Entry 1QSE (X-ray diffraction, 2.80 A resolution); this record covers chains A and E of the 5 polymer chains in the assembly.

Chain A:
Molecule: PROTEIN (MHC class I HLA-A)
Source organism: Homo sapiens
Reference sequence: P01892 (1A02_HUMAN); residues 1-274 here correspond to UniProt positions 25-298 (UniProt number = residue number + 24)
Amino-acid sequence (274 residues; each row starts with the number of its first residue):
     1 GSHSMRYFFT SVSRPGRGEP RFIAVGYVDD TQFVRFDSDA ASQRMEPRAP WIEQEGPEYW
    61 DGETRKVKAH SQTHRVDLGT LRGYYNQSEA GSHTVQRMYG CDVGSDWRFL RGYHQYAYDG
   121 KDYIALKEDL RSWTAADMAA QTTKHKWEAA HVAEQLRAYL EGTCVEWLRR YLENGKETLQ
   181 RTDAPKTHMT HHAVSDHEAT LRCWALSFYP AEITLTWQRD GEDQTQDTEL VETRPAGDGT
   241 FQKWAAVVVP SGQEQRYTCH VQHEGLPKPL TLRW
Disulfides: Cys101-Cys164, Cys203-Cys259

Chain E:
Molecule: PROTEIN (human T-Cell receptor)
Source organism: Homo sapiens
Amino-acid sequence (243 residues; numbered 3 to 246 plus 1 insertion-coded residue; 2 numbers in that range are skipped by the numbering (no residue carries them; nothing is unmodelled there); the number before each row is that of its first residue):
     3 GVTQTPKFQV LKTGQSMTLQ CAQDMNHEYM SWYRQDPGMG LRLIHYSVGA GITDQGEVPN
    63 G
    65 YNVSRSTTED FPLRLLSAAP SQTSVYFCAS RPGLAGGRP
   105 EQYFGPGTRL TV
  116A T
   117 EDLKNVFPPE VAVFEPSEAE ISHTQKATLV CLATGFYPDH VELSWWVNGK EVHSGVSTDP
   177 QPLKEQPALN DSRYALSSRL RVSATFWQNP RNHFRCQVQF YGLSENDEWT QDRAKPVTQI
   237 VSAEAWGRAD
Disulfides: Cys23-Cys92, Cys147-Cys212
What the authors report for this chain:
  - conformationally variable residues (loop rearrangement, side-chain flip): Arg95, Leu98 to Pro103

Interface between chain A and chain E:
Pairs across the interface (8):
  Ala69(A) - Leu98(E)
  Gln72(A) - Leu98(E)
  Thr73(A) - Leu98(E)
  Ala150(A) - Gly100(E)
  Ala150(A) - Gly101(E)
  His151(A) - Arg102(E)  hydrogen bond
  Glu154(A) - Arg102(E)  salt bridge
  Gln155(A) - Pro103(E)

In short:
7 residues of chain A face 5 of chain E across their interface; the contacts include 1 hydrogen bond and 1
salt bridge. Polar pairs include Glu154(A)-Arg102(E) and His151(A)-Arg102(E). From the paper: conformational
variability at Arg95(E) and Leu98(E).
Here chain A is PROTEIN (MHC class I HLA-A) and chain E is PROTEIN (human T-Cell receptor), both from Homo
sapiens. Entry 1QSE (Structure of human A6-TCR bound to HLA-A2 complexed with altered htlv-1 tax peptide V7R)
was determined by X-ray diffraction (same publication as 1QSF and 1QRN).
